8V5L - chains H and L of the 5 polymer chains in the assembly; structure by X-ray diffraction, 3.09 A resolution.

# Chain H
Molecule: Fab 1A2 Heavy Chain
Organism: Homo sapiens
Notes: antibody fragment or engineered binder
Sequence (243 residues; row label = number of the first residue in the row; note: 1 number in that range is skipped by the numbering (no residue carries it; nothing is unmodelled there); a row labelled like 82A-82C holds insertion residues (82A, then the next letters in order)):
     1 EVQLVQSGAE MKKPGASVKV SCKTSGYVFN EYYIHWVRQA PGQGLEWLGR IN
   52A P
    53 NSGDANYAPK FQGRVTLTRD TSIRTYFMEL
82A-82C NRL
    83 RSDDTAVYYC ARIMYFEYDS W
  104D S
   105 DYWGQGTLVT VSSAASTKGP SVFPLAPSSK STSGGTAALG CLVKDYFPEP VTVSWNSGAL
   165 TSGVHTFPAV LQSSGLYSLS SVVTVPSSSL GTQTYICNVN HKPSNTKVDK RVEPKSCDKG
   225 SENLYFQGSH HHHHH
Not modelled in the structure: 221-239
Disulfide bonds: Cys22-Cys92, Cys145-Cys201

# Chain L
Molecule: Fab 1A2 Light Chain
Organism: Homo sapiens
Notes: antibody fragment or engineered binder
Sequence (214 residues; row label = number of the first residue in the row):
     1 DIQMTQSPSS LSASVGDRVT ITCRASQSIR SNLNWYQQKP GKAPNVLIYA TSSLQSGVPS
    61 RFSGSGSGTD FTLTIRSLQP EDFATYYCQQ SYSLPWTFGQ GTKVEI
  106A K
   107 RTVAAPSVFI FPPSDEQLKS GTASVVCLLN NFYPREAKVQ WKVDNALQSG NSQESVTEQD
   167 SKDSTYSLSS TLTLSKADYE KHKVYACEVT HQGLSSPVTK SFNRGEC
Not modelled in the structure: 212-213
Disulfide bonds: Cys23-Cys88, Cys133-Cys193

# How chain H and chain L interact
Contacting residue pairs (65; chain H residue first):
  Gln39(H) - Gln38(L)  hydrogen bond
  Gln39(H) - Tyr87(L)  hydrogen bond
  Gln43(H) - Tyr87(L)
  Gly44(H) - Tyr87(L)
  Leu45(H) - Pro44(L)  hydrophobic
  Leu45(H) - Tyr87(L)  hydrophobic
  Leu45(H) - Phe98(L)  hydrophobic
  Trp47(H) - Leu94(L)  hydrophobic
  Trp47(H) - Pro95(L)  hydrophobic
  Trp47(H) - Trp96(L)
  Arg50(H) - Leu94(L)
  Arg50(H) - Trp96(L)
  Pro61(H) - Pro95(L)
  Tyr91(H) - Lys42(L)
  Tyr91(H) - Ala43(L)  hydrophobic
  Tyr97(H) - Trp96(L)
  Tyr100(H) - Asn32(L)  hydrogen bond (backbone-side chain)
  Tyr100(H) - Ser91(L)
  Asp101(H) - Ser31(L)  hydrogen bond
  Asp101(H) - Asn32(L)  hydrogen bond
  Asp101(H) - Ala50(L)
  Ser102(H) - Asn34(L)  hydrogen bond (backbone-side chain)
  Ser102(H) - Ser91(L)  hydrogen bond (backbone-side chain)
  Trp103(H) - Asn34(L)
  Trp103(H) - Tyr36(L)
  Trp103(H) - Tyr49(L)  hydrophobic
  Trp103(H) - Gln55(L)
  Ser104D(H) - Tyr36(L)  hydrogen bond (backbone-side chain)
  Ser104D(H) - Val46(L)
  Trp107(H) - Ala43(L)  hydrophobic
  Trp107(H) - Pro44(L)  hydrogen bond (side chain-backbone)
  Gly108(H) - Ala43(L)
  Val126(H) - Glu122(L)
  Phe127(H) - Ser120(L)
  Phe127(H) - Glu122(L)
  Phe127(H) - Gln123(L)
  Pro128(H) - Ser120(L)
  Leu129(H) - Phe117(L)  hydrophobic
  Leu129(H) - Val132(L)  hydrophobic
  Ala130(H) - Phe117(L)
  Lys134(H) - Ser207(L)
  Ala142(H) - Phe115(L)  hydrophobic
  Ala142(H) - Phe117(L)
  Ala142(H) - Leu134(L)  hydrophobic
  Leu146(H) - Ser130(L)
  Lys148(H) - Ser130(L)  hydrogen bond
  His169(H) - Asn136(L)
  His169(H) - Asn137(L)  hydrogen bond
  His169(H) - Ser173(L)  hydrogen bond
  Phe171(H) - Leu134(L)  hydrophobic
  Phe171(H) - Ser161(L)
  Phe171(H) - Thr163(L)
  Phe171(H) - Ser173(L)
  Phe171(H) - Leu174(L)
  Phe171(H) - Ser175(L)
  Pro172(H) - Ser161(L)  hydrogen bond (backbone-side chain)
  Pro172(H) - Val162(L)
  Val174(H) - Gln159(L)
  Val174(H) - Ser161(L)
  Leu175(H) - Gln159(L)  hydrogen bond (backbone-side chain)
  Gln176(H) - Gln159(L)
  Ser184(H) - Ser175(L)
  Val186(H) - Leu134(L)  hydrophobic
  Thr188(H) - Asn136(L)
  Lys214(H) - Glu122(L)  salt bridge
Also at the interface, not in a pair above, chain H (44 interface residues in all): His35, Val37, Asn58, Ala60, Ile95, Asp105, Thr140, Leu143, Thr170
Also at the interface, not in a pair above, chain L (42 interface residues in all): Asp1, Leu33, Asn45, Glu160, Thr179, Phe208

# Overview
44 residues of chain H face 42 of chain L across their interface; the contacts include 14 hydrogen bonds and 1
salt bridge. Polar contacts include Lys214(H)-Glu122(L), Gln39(H)-Gln38(L) and Gln39(H)-Tyr87(L).
Chain H is Fab 1A2 Heavy Chain and chain L is Fab 1A2 Light Chain, both from Homo sapiens; the structure,
Structure of the Varicella Zoster Virus (VZV) gI binding domain of glycoprotein E (gE) in complex ..., was
determined by X-ray diffraction (same publication as 8V5Q).
